7X5L - chains C and B of the 6 polymer chains in the assembly; structure by electron microscopy, 3.51 A resolution.

[Chain C]
Molecule: 8-nt DNA strand
Organism: DNA molecule
Sequence (8 nucleotides; row label = number of the first residue in the row):
     4 TTAATTAA

[Chain B]
Name: Flax rust resistance protein
Organism: Linum usitatissimum
UniProt: Q9XEH4 (Q9XEH4_LINUS); residue numbers follow UniProt; this construct covers 27-230
Amino-acid sequence (204 residues; numbered 27 to 230; the number before each row is that of its first residue):
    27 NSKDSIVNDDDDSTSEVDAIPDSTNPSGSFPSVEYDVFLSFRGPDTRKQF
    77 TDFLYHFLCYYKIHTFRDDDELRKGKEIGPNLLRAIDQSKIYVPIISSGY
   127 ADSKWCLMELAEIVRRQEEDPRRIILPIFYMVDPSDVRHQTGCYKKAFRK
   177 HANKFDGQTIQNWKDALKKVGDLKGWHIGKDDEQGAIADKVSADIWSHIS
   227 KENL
Not modelled in the structure: 27-58, 229-230
Sequence notes: engineered mutation Gly197 (Glu in Q9XEH4)
What the authors report for this chain:
  - mutagenesis - C132A, K200E: unchanged catalytic activity on NADase
  - mutagenesis - C132A: unchanged catalytic activity on nuclease
  - mutagenesis - C132A: decreased catalytic activity on 2',3'-cAMP/cGMP synthetase
  - catalytic residues: Glu135 (citing earlier work)
  - mutagenesis - K200E: decreased catalytic activity on nuclease
  - mutagenesis - K200E: decreased catalytic activity on synthetase
  - mutagenesis - F79A/E209A: decreased catalytic activity

[Interface between chain C and chain B]
Residue-residue contacts (11):
  DT8(C) - Arg99(B)  hydrogen bond to the base
  DT9(C) - Arg99(B)  base contact
  DT9(C) - Lys130(B)  sugar contact
  DT9(C) - Trp131(B)  base contact
  DA10(C) - Arg68(B)  salt bridge to the phosphate
  DA10(C) - Pro70(B)  base contact
  DA10(C) - Arg99(B)  base contact
  DA10(C) - Lys130(B)  salt bridge to the phosphate
  DA11(C) - Phe67(B)  phosphate contact
  DA11(C) - Gly69(B)  hydrogen bond to the phosphate
  DA11(C) - Cys132(B)  phosphate contact
Other interface residues (no listed pair), chain B (10 interface residues in all): Glu97, Asp128

[In short]
4 residues of chain C and 10 residues of chain B are in contact, with 2 hydrogen bonds and 2 salt bridges.
Polar contacts include DT8(C)-Arg99(B), DA11(C)-Gly69(B) and DA10(C)-Arg68(B). The paper reports the catalytic
residue Glu135(B); C132A of chain B reduces catalytic activity on 2',3'-cAMP/cGMP synthetase; 3 substitutions
were tested in all.
Chain C is an 8-nt DNA strand (DNA molecule) and chain B is Flax rust resistance protein (Linum
usitatissimum); the structure, Tir-dsDNA complex, the initial binding state, was determined by electron
microscopy together with 7X5K, 7VU8 and 7X5M from the same study.
